Entry 5GAR (electron microscopy, 6.40 A resolution (low resolution: residue-level contacts below are approximate; hydrogen-bond / salt-bridge calls are withheld)); this record covers chains U and V of the 26 polymer chains in the assembly.

[Chain U (and V)]
Molecule: Vacuolar type ATP synthase subunit
Organism: Thermus thermophilus
Notes: chain V of this document is another copy of the same molecule, construct and numbering; everything in this record applies to it too
UniProt: P74900 (P74900_THETH); residues -18 to 80 here correspond to UniProt positions 1-99 (UniProt number = residue number + 19)
Chain sequence (99 residues; numbered -18 to 80; the number before each row is that of its first residue; numbers below 1 keep their minus sign (Met-18 is residue -18)):
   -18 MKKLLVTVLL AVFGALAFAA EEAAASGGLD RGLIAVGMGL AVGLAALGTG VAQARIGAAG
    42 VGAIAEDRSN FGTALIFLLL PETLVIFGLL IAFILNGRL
Not modelled in the structure: -18 to 0
From the paper describing this entry:
  - catalytic residues: Glu63 (citing earlier work)

[How chain U and chain V interact]
Residue-residue contacts (12):
  Ala1(U) - Ala5(V)
  Ala1(U) - Ala6(V)
  Asp11(U) - Gly9(V)
  Arg12(U) - Ala5(V)
  Gly18(U) - Ala16(V)
  Gly18(U) - Val17(V)
  Gly18(U) - Gly20(V)
  Met19(U) - Ala16(V)
  Leu21(U) - Gly20(V)
  Ala22(U) - Gly20(V)
  Arg79(U) - Ala5(V)
  Arg79(U) - Ala6(V)
Interface residues without a listed pair, chain U (16 interface residues in all): Leu14, Ile15, Leu25, Ala26, Gly29, Ala33, Leu76, Leu80
Interface residues without a listed pair, chain V (13 interface residues in all): Ala4, Ser7, Gly13, Gly24, Leu28, Gly31, Ala35

[Overview]
16 residues of chain U face 13 of chain V across their interface. From the paper: the catalytic residue
Glu63(U).
Chain U and chain V are both Vacuolar type ATP synthase subunit (Thermus thermophilus); the structure, Thermus
thermophilus V/A-ATPase, conformation 1, was determined by electron microscopy (same publication as 5GAS).
